PDB entry 7UN5 | electron microscopy, 3.13 A resolution | chains E and B of the 10 polymer chains in the assembly

== Chain E (and B) ==
Name: Major prion protein
From: Homo sapiens
Notes: chain B of this document is another copy of the same molecule, construct and numbering; everything in this record applies to it too
Reference sequence: P04156 (PRIO_HUMAN); residue numbers follow UniProt; this construct covers 80-141
Sequence (62 residues; numbered 80 to 141; the number before each row is that of its first residue):
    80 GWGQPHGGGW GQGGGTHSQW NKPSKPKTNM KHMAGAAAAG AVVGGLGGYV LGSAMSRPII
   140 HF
Sequence notes: variant Val-129 (Met in P04156)
Swiss-Prot annotation at these positions:
  - binding site (Cu(2+)): His-85, Gly-86, Gly-87

== How chain E and chain B interact ==
Contacting residue pairs (137; chain E residue first):
  Gly-80(E) / Gly-80(B)
  Trp-81(E) / Gly-80(B)  hydrogen bond (backbone-backbone)
  Trp-81(E) / Trp-81(B)
  Gly-82(E) / Gly-82(B)
  Gln-83(E) / Gly-82(B)  hydrogen bond (backbone-backbone)
  Gln-83(E) / Gln-83(B)
  Pro-84(E) / Pro-84(B)  hydrophobic
  His-85(E) / Pro-84(B)
  His-85(E) / His-85(B)
  His-85(E) / Gly-86(B)
  Gly-87(E) / Gly-86(B)
  Gly-88(E) / Gly-88(B)
  Trp-89(E) / Trp-89(B)
  Trp-89(E) / Gly-90(B)  hydrogen bond (backbone-backbone)
  Trp-89(E) / Leu-130(B)  hydrophobic
  Gly-90(E) / Gly-90(B)
  Gly-90(E) / Tyr-128(B)
  Gln-91(E) / Gln-91(B)
  Gln-91(E) / Gly-92(B)  hydrogen bond (backbone-backbone)
  Gln-91(E) / Gly-93(B)
  Gln-91(E) / Gly-94(B)
  Gln-91(E) / Thr-95(B)  hydrogen bond (side chain-backbone)
  Gln-91(E) / His-96(B)
  Gln-91(E) / Tyr-128(B)  hydrogen bond (backbone-side chain)
  Gly-92(E) / Gly-93(B)
  Gly-93(E) / Gly-93(B)  hydrogen bond (backbone-backbone)
  Gly-93(E) / Gly-94(B)
  Gly-94(E) / Gly-94(B)
  Gly-94(E) / Thr-95(B)  hydrogen bond (backbone-backbone)
  Thr-95(E) / Thr-95(B)
  His-96(E) / Thr-95(B)  hydrogen bond (backbone-backbone)
  His-96(E) / His-96(B)
  His-96(E) / Ser-97(B)  hydrogen bond (backbone-backbone)
  Ser-97(E) / Ser-97(B)
  Gln-98(E) / His-96(B)  hydrogen bond
  Gln-98(E) / Ser-97(B)  hydrogen bond (backbone-backbone)
  Gln-98(E) / Gln-98(B)  hydrogen bond
  Gln-98(E) / Trp-99(B)  hydrogen bond (backbone-backbone)
  Trp-99(E) / Trp-99(B)
  Asn-100(E) / Trp-99(B)  hydrogen bond (backbone-backbone)
  Asn-100(E) / Asn-100(B)
  Asn-100(E) / Lys-101(B)  hydrogen bond (backbone-backbone)
  Lys-101(E) / Lys-101(B)
  Pro-102(E) / Lys-101(B)
  Pro-102(E) / Pro-102(B)
  Pro-102(E) / Ser-103(B)  hydrogen bond (backbone-backbone)
  Ser-103(E) / Ser-103(B)
  Ser-103(E) / Lys-104(B)  hydrogen bond (backbone-backbone)
  Lys-104(E) / Lys-104(B)
  Pro-105(E) / Lys-104(B)
  Pro-105(E) / Pro-105(B)
  Pro-105(E) / Lys-106(B)  hydrogen bond (backbone-backbone)
  Lys-106(E) / Lys-106(B)
  Thr-107(E) / Lys-106(B)
  Thr-107(E) / Thr-107(B)
  Thr-107(E) / Asn-108(B)  hydrogen bond (backbone-backbone)
  Asn-108(E) / Asn-108(B)
  Met-109(E) / Asn-108(B)  hydrogen bond (backbone-backbone)
  Met-109(E) / Met-109(B)
  Met-109(E) / Lys-110(B)  hydrogen bond (backbone-backbone)
  Lys-110(E) / Lys-110(B)
  Lys-110(E) / His-111(B)  hydrogen bond (backbone-backbone)
  His-111(E) / His-111(B)
  Met-112(E) / His-111(B)  hydrogen bond (backbone-backbone)
  Met-112(E) / Met-112(B)  hydrophobic
  Met-112(E) / Ala-113(B)  hydrogen bond (backbone-backbone)
  Ala-113(E) / Ala-113(B)
  Gly-114(E) / Ala-113(B)  hydrogen bond (backbone-backbone)
  Gly-114(E) / Ala-115(B)
  Ala-115(E) / Ala-115(B)
  Ala-116(E) / Ala-115(B)
  Ala-116(E) / Ala-116(B)
  Ala-116(E) / Ala-117(B)  hydrogen bond (backbone-backbone)
  Ala-117(E) / Ala-117(B)
  Ala-118(E) / Ala-117(B)  hydrogen bond (backbone-backbone)
  Ala-118(E) / Ala-118(B)
  Ala-118(E) / Gly-119(B)  hydrogen bond (backbone-backbone)
  Gly-119(E) / Gly-119(B)  hydrogen bond (backbone-backbone)
  Gly-119(E) / Ala-120(B)  hydrogen bond (backbone-backbone)
  Ala-120(E) / Ala-120(B)
  Val-121(E) / Ala-120(B)  hydrogen bond (backbone-backbone)
  Val-121(E) / Val-121(B)
  Val-121(E) / Val-122(B)  hydrogen bond (backbone-backbone)
  Val-122(E) / Val-122(B)  hydrophobic
  Gly-123(E) / Val-122(B)  hydrogen bond (backbone-backbone)
  Gly-124(E) / Val-122(B)  hydrogen bond (backbone-backbone)
  Gly-124(E) / Gly-124(B)
  Leu-125(E) / Gln-98(B)
  Leu-125(E) / Trp-99(B)
  Leu-125(E) / Asn-100(B)
  Leu-125(E) / Gly-124(B)  hydrogen bond (backbone-backbone)
  Leu-125(E) / Leu-125(B)
  Gly-126(E) / Leu-125(B)  hydrogen bond (backbone-backbone)
  Gly-126(E) / Gly-126(B)
  Gly-126(E) / Gly-127(B)  hydrogen bond (backbone-backbone)
  Gly-127(E) / Gln-98(B)
  Tyr-128(E) / His-96(B)
  Tyr-128(E) / Gly-127(B)
  Tyr-128(E) / Tyr-128(B)
  Tyr-128(E) / Val-129(B)  hydrogen bond (backbone-backbone)
  Val-129(E) / Gly-127(B)
  Val-129(E) / Val-129(B)
  Leu-130(E) / His-85(B)
  Leu-130(E) / Ala-120(B)
  Leu-130(E) / Val-129(B)  hydrogen bond (backbone-backbone)
  Leu-130(E) / Leu-130(B)
  Leu-130(E) / Gly-131(B)  hydrogen bond (backbone-backbone)
  Gly-131(E) / Gly-131(B)
  Ser-132(E) / Gln-83(B)
  Ser-132(E) / His-85(B)
  Ser-132(E) / Gly-119(B)
  Ser-132(E) / Gly-131(B)  hydrogen bond (backbone-backbone)
  Ser-132(E) / Ser-132(B)
  Ser-132(E) / Ala-133(B)  hydrogen bond (backbone-backbone)
  Ala-133(E) / Ala-118(B)
  Ala-133(E) / Gly-119(B)
  Ala-133(E) / Ala-133(B)
  Met-134(E) / Gln-83(B)
  Met-134(E) / Ala-133(B)  hydrogen bond (backbone-backbone)
  Met-134(E) / Met-134(B)
  Met-134(E) / Ser-135(B)  hydrogen bond (backbone-backbone)
  Ser-135(E) / Ala-117(B)
  Ser-135(E) / Ser-135(B)
  Arg-136(E) / Trp-81(B)
  Arg-136(E) / Ser-135(B)  hydrogen bond (backbone-backbone)
  Arg-136(E) / Arg-136(B)
  Pro-137(E) / Ala-115(B)  hydrophobic
  Pro-137(E) / Pro-137(B)
  Ile-138(E) / Pro-137(B)  hydrogen bond (backbone-backbone)
  Ile-138(E) / Ile-138(B)
  Ile-138(E) / Ile-139(B)  hydrogen bond (backbone-backbone)
  Ile-139(E) / Gly-114(B)
  Ile-139(E) / Ala-115(B)
  Ile-139(E) / Ile-139(B)
  His-140(E) / Ile-139(B)  hydrogen bond (backbone-backbone)
  His-140(E) / His-140(B)
  His-140(E) / Phe-141(B)  hydrogen bond (backbone-backbone)
Interface residues without a listed pair, chain E (62 interface residues in all): Gly-86, Phe-141
Interface residues without a listed pair, chain B (62 interface residues in all): Gly-87, Gly-123

== Overview ==
The chain E/chain B interface involves 62 residues from each chain; the contacts include 50 hydrogen bonds.
Polar contacts include Gln-91(E)/Thr-95(B), Gln-91(E)/Tyr-128(B) and Gln-98(E)/His-96(B). Curated annotation
(UniProt) lists 3 Cu2+-binding residues on chain E.
Chain E and chain B are both Major prion protein (Homo sapiens); the structure, Structure of Type II Prion
filaments from Gerstmann-Straussler-Scheinker disease, was determined by electron microscopy, deposited
together with 7UMQ.
